PDB entry 7VQX | electron microscopy, 2.74 A resolution | chains B and N of the 6 polymer chains in the assembly

== Chain B ==
Name: Guanine nucleotide-binding protein G(I)/G(S)/G(T) subunit beta-1
Source organism: Rattus norvegicus
UniProt: P54311 (GBB1_RAT); numbering as in UniProt (aligned over 2-340)
Sequence (400 residues; numbered -33 to 366; the number before each row is that of its first residue; numbers below 1 keep their minus sign (Met-33 is residue -33)):
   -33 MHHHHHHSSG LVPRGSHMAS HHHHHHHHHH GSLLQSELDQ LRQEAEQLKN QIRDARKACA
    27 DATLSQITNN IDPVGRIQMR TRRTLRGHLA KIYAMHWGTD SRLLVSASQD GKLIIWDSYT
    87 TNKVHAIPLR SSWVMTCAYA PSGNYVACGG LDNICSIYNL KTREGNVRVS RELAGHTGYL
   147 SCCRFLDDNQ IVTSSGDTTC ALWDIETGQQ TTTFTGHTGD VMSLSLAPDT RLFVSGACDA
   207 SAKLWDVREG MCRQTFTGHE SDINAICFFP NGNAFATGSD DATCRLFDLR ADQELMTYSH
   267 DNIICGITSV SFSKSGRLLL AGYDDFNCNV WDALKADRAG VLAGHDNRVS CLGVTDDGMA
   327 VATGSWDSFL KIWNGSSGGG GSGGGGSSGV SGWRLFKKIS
Unresolved in the structure: -33 to 2, 343-366
Sequence notes: initiating methionine (-33); expression tag (-32 to 1, 341-366)
UniProt features mapped onto this chain:
  - modified residue: Ser2 (N-acetylserine), His266 (Phosphohistidine)

== Chain N ==
Name: Nanobody-35
Source organism: synthetic construct
Notes: antibody fragment or engineered binder
Sequence (140 residues; each row starts with the number of its first residue; numbers below 1 keep their minus sign (Met-1 is residue -1)):
    -1 MAQVQLQESG GGLVQPGGSL RLSCAASGFT FSNYKMNWVR QAPGKGLEWV SDISQSGASI
    59 SYTGSVKGRF TISRDNAKNT LYLQMNSLKP EDTAVYYCAR CPAPFTRDCF DVTSTTYAYR
   119 GQGTQVTVSS HHHHHHEPEA
Unresolved in the structure: -1 to 0, 129-138
Cystine bridges: Cys22-Cys96, Cys99-Cys107

== Chain B / chain N interface ==
Residue-residue contacts (19):
  Lys15(B) - Gln3(N)
  Thr184(B) - Thr114(N)
  Cys204(B) - Tyr117(N)  hydrogen bond (backbone-side chain)
  Asp205(B) - Ala116(N)
  Ala206(B) - Tyr117(N)
  Thr223(B) - Gln1(N)
  Glu226(B) - Gly26(N)
  Glu226(B) - Phe27(N)
  Glu226(B) - Thr28(N)
  Glu226(B) - Tyr32(N)
  Glu226(B) - Arg98(N)  hydrogen bond (backbone-side chain)
  Glu226(B) - Tyr117(N)
  Ser227(B) - Tyr32(N)
  Ser227(B) - Pro100(N)  hydrogen bond (side chain-backbone)
  Ser227(B) - Ala101(N)
  Ser227(B) - Tyr117(N)
  Asp228(B) - Tyr117(N)  hydrogen bond (backbone-side chain)
  Asp246(B) - Pro102(N)
  Ile270(B) - Phe103(N)
Also at the interface, not in a pair above, chain B (13 interface residues in all): Arg8, Asp247
Also at the interface, not in a pair above, chain N (15 interface residues in all): Gln120

== Overview ==
Chain B and chain N form an interface of 13 and 15 residues respectively, with 4 hydrogen bonds. Polar
contacts include Cys204(B)-Tyr117(N), Glu226(B)-Arg98(N) and Ser227(B)-Pro100(N).
Chain B is Guanine nucleotide-binding protein G(I)/G(S)/G(T) subunit beta-1 (Rattus norvegicus) and chain N is
Nanobody-35 (synthetic construct); the structure, Cryo-EM structure of human vasoactive intestinal polypeptide
receptor 2 (VIP2R) in complex with PACAP27 and Gs, was determined by electron microscopy, deposited together
with 7WBJ.
